Entry 8A1T (electron microscopy, 3.37 A resolution); this record covers chains B and D of the 6 polymer chains in the assembly.

# Chain B
Protein: Na(+)-translocating NADH-quinone reductase subunit B
Organism: Vibrio cholerae
Notes: EC 7.2.1.1
UniProt: A0A085SSI3 (A0A085SSI3_VIBCL); numbering as in UniProt (aligned over 1-415)
Sequence (415 residues; each row starts with the number of its first residue):
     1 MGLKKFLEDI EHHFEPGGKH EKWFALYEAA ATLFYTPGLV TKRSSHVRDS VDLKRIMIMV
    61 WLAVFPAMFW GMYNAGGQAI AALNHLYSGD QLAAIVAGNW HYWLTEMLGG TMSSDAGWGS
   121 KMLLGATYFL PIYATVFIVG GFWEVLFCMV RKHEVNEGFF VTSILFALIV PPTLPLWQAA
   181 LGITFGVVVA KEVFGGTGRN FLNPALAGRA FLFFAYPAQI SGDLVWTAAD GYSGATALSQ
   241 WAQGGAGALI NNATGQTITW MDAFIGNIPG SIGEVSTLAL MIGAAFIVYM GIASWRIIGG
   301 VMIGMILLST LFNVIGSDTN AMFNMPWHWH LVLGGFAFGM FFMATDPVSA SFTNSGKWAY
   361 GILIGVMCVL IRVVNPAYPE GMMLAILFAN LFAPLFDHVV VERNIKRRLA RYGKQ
Not modelled in the structure: 1-22, 415
Covalently attached groups: flavin mononucleotide (FMN) linked to Thr236
Ion coordination: Na+: Ala263, Val275, Val332; K+: Ile371, Arg372, Asn375, Tyr378
Small-molecule neighbours:
  - 1,2-Distearoyl-sn-glycerophosphoethanolamine (3PE), molecule 1: Trp143, Phe147, Val150, Arg151, Leu181, Thr184, Phe185, Val188, Val189, Phe211
  - 1,2-Distearoyl-sn-glycerophosphoethanolamine (3PE), molecule 2: Trp260, Met261, Phe264, Met281, Met302, Trp327, His328, Trp329, Leu331
  - 1,2-Distearoyl-sn-glycerophosphoethanolamine (3PE), molecule 3: Trp295, Arg296, Ile303, Leu307, Ser355, Trp358, Ala359, Ile362, Leu363, Val366, Phe396
  - FMN (flavin mononucleotide), molecule 1: Ile169, Leu206, Arg209, Phe213, Gly222, Trp226, Leu238, Ser239, Gly270, Ser271, Glu274, Gly334, Gly335, Phe338, Gly339, Met343, Pro379, Glu380, Gly381, Met382, Met383, Leu384
  - FMN, molecule 2: Phe213, Phe214, Pro217, Ser221, Gly222, Asp223, Gln243, Ala377, Tyr378, Pro379
  - riboflavin (RBF): Ile56, Met57, Val60, Gly158, Val161, Thr162, Leu165, Lys191, Gly196, Thr197, Gly198, Arg199, Asn200, Leu202, Asn203, Pro204, Ala205, Ile292, Ala293, Phe342, Met343, Thr345, Asp346, Pro347, Val348
Reported in the primary citation:
  - mutagenesis - F338A, F342A, D346A: decreased catalytic activity
  - mutagenesis - D346A: decreased growth
  - specificity-determining residues: Leu33 (by similarity / conservation)

# Chain D
Protein: Na(+)-translocating NADH-quinone reductase subunit D
Organism: Vibrio cholerae
Notes: EC 7.2.1.1
UniProt: A0A085RHY8 (A0A085RHY8_VIBCL); numbering as in UniProt (aligned over 1-210)
Sequence (210 residues; each row starts with the number of its first residue):
     1 MSSAKELKKS VLAPVLDNNP IALQVLGVCS ALAVTTKLET AFVMTLAVMF VTALSNFFVS
    61 LIRNHIPNSV RIIVQMAIIA SLVIVVDQIL KAYLYDISKQ LSVFVGLIIT NCIVMGRAEA
   121 FAMKSEPIPS FIDGIGNGLG YGFVLMTVGF FRELLGSGKL FGLEVLPLIS NGGWYQPNGL
   181 MLLAPSAFFL IGFMIWAIRT FKPEQVEAKE
Not modelled in the structure: 1-7, 209-210
Ion coordination: 2Fe-2S cluster Fe: Cys29, Cys112 (shared with 2 residues of chain E)
Small-molecule neighbours:
  - 1,2-Distearoyl-sn-glycerophosphoethanolamine (3PE): Phe189, Leu190, Phe193, Trp196, Ala197, Thr200
  - 2Fe-2S cluster (FES): Gly27, Val28, Cys29, Thr110, Asn111, Cys112
Reported in the primary citation:
  - mutagenesis - C29A: abolished binding to 2Fe-2S cluster
  - 2Fe-2S cluster coordination: Cys29

# Chain B / chain D interface
Residue-residue contacts (17):
  Phe147(B) - Trp196(D)  hydrophobic
  Trp177(B) - Gln176(D)
  Phe185(B) - Phe189(D)  hydrophobic
  Val189(B) - Phe193(D)  hydrophobic
  Phe211(B) - Asn178(D)
  Phe211(B) - Leu180(D)  hydrophobic
  Phe214(B) - Gly179(D)
  Phe214(B) - Leu180(D)  hydrogen bond (backbone-backbone)
  Phe214(B) - Leu183(D)  hydrophobic
  Ala215(B) - Pro177(D)
  Ala215(B) - Asn178(D)
  Ala215(B) - Gly179(D)  hydrogen bond (backbone-backbone)
  Ala215(B) - Leu180(D)
  Tyr216(B) - Gln176(D)
  Tyr216(B) - Pro177(D)
  Tyr216(B) - Asn178(D)  hydrogen bond
  Gln219(B) - Gln176(D)  hydrogen bond
Also at the interface, not in a pair above, chain B (12 interface residues in all): Gln178, Val188, Val193

# Overview
Chain B and chain D form an interface of 12 and 9 residues respectively; the contacts include 4 hydrogen
bonds. Polar pairs include Tyr216(B)-Asn178(D), Gln219(B)-Gln176(D) and Phe214(B)-Leu180(D). One
1,2-Distearoyl-sn-glycerophosphoethanolamine molecule is bound between chain B and chain D. The paper reports
that F338A, F342A and D346A of chain B reduce catalytic activity; 2Fe-2S cluster coordination by Cys29(D).
Chain B is Na(+)-translocating NADH-quinone reductase subunit B and chain D is Na(+)-translocating
NADH-quinone reductase subunit D, both from Vibrio cholerae; the structure, Sodium pumping NADH-quinone
oxidoreductase, was determined by electron microscopy together with 8A1U, 8A1V, 8A1W, 8A1X, 8A1Y, 8ACW and
8ACY from the same study.
